Entry 2BR4 (X-ray diffraction, 2.59 A resolution); this record covers chains D and F of the 6 polymer chains in the assembly.

Chain D (and F):
Molecule: Cephalosporin hydroxylase cmci
Organism: Streptomyces clavuligerus
Notes: chain F of this document is another copy of the same molecule, construct and numbering; everything in this record applies to it too
UniProt: O85726 (O85726_STRCL); numbering as in UniProt (aligned over 1-236)
Sequence (236 residues; each row starts with the number of its first residue):
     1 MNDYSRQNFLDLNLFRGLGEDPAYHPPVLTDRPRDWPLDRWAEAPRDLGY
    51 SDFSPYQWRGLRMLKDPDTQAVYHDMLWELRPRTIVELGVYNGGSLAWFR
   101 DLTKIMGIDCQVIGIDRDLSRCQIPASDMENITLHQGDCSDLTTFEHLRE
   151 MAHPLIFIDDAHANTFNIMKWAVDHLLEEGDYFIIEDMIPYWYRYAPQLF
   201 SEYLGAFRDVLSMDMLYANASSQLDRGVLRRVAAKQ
Disordered / not traced: 1, 232-236 (chain F: 1, 233-236)
Sequence notes: engineered mutation Phe200 (Leu in O85726)
Bound ions: Mg2+: Asp160, Asp187
Small-molecule neighbours:
  - O-acetaldehydyl-hexaethylene glycol (P4C): Arg16, Leu18, Asp160, His162, Met188, Tyr191, Tyr195
  - S-adenosylmethionine (SAM): Leu18, Met63, Leu64, Lys65, Glu87, Gly89, Val90, Tyr91, Asn92, Ser95, Asp116, Arg117, Arg121, Gly137, Asp138, Cys139, Ser140, Asp160, Ala161, Ala163

Interface between chain D and chain F:
Residue-residue contacts (78; chain D residue first):
  Asn2(D) with Asp209(F)
  Tyr4(D) with Lys170(F); Val173(F); Asp174(F), hydrogen bond; Ala206(F); Phe207(F), hydrophobic; Val210(F)
  Ser5(D) with Lys170(F); Asp174(F)
  Asn8(D) with Asn167(F)
  Phe9(D) with Phe166(F); Asn167(F), hydrogen bond (backbone-side chain); Tyr203(F), hydrophobic; Phe207(F), hydrophobic
  Leu10(D) with Tyr203(F), hydrogen bond (backbone-side chain)
  Asp11(D) with Asn164(F), hydrogen bond (side chain-backbone)
  Leu12(D) with Phe166(F), hydrophobic; Trp192(F); Leu199(F), hydrophobic; Phe200(F), hydrophobic; Tyr203(F), hydrophobic
  Asn13(D) with His162(F), hydrogen bond (side chain-backbone); Met188(F); Trp192(F), hydrogen bond
  Phe15(D) with Tyr195(F); Ala196(F), hydrophobic; Leu199(F), hydrophobic
  Arg16(D) with Tyr191(F); Tyr195(F)
  Gly17(D) with Tyr195(F)
  Gly19(D) with Tyr195(F)
  Glu20(D) with Tyr195(F), hydrogen bond (backbone-backbone); Ala196(F); Pro197(F); Gln198(F), hydrogen bond (side chain-backbone); Leu199(F), hydrogen bond (side chain-backbone)
  Asp52(D) with Arg194(F), salt bridge
  Phe53(D) with Arg194(F); Tyr195(F), hydrophobic
  His162(D) with Asn13(F)
  Asn164(D) with Asp11(F), hydrogen bond (backbone-side chain)
  Phe166(D) with Phe9(F), hydrophobic; Leu12(F), hydrophobic
  Asn167(D) with Asn8(F); Phe9(F)
  Lys170(D) with Tyr4(F); Ser5(F), hydrogen bond (side chain-backbone)
  Val173(D) with Tyr4(F)
  Asp174(D) with Tyr4(F), hydrogen bond
  Tyr191(D) with Arg16(F)
  Trp192(D) with Leu12(F); Asn13(F)
  Arg194(D) with Asp52(F), salt bridge; Phe53(F)
  Tyr195(D) with Phe15(F); Arg16(F); Gly17(F); Gly19(F); Glu20(F); Phe53(F), hydrophobic
  Ala196(D) with Glu20(F)
  Pro197(D) with Glu20(F)
  Gln198(D) with Glu20(F), hydrogen bond (backbone-side chain)
  Leu199(D) with Phe15(F), hydrophobic; Glu20(F), hydrogen bond (backbone-side chain)
  Glu202(D) with Gln7(F)
  Tyr203(D) with Phe9(F), hydrophobic; Leu10(F), hydrogen bond (side chain-backbone); Leu12(F), hydrophobic
  Ala206(D) with Asp3(F); Tyr4(F), hydrogen bond (backbone-backbone); Gln7(F)
  Phe207(D) with Tyr4(F), hydrophobic; Phe9(F), hydrophobic
  Arg208(D) with Asp3(F), salt bridge
  Asp209(D) with Asn2(F)
  Val210(D) with Asn2(F); Tyr4(F), hydrophobic
Other interface residues (no listed pair), chain D (43 interface residues in all): Asp3, Gln7, Ala163, Met188, Phe200
Other interface residues (no listed pair), chain F (42 interface residues in all): Ala163, Glu202

Summary:
Chain D and chain F form an interface of 43 and 42 residues respectively; the contacts include 16 hydrogen
bonds and 3 salt bridges. Among the polar pairs are Asp52(D)-Arg194(F), Arg208(D)-Asp3(F) and
Tyr4(D)-Asp174(F). Chain D binds S-adenosylmethionine and O-acetaldehydyl-hexaethylene glycol.
Chain D and chain F are both Cephalosporin hydroxylase cmci (Streptomyces clavuligerus); the structure,
cmcI-D160 Mg-SAM, was determined by X-ray diffraction, deposited together with 2BR3, 2BR5, 2BM8 and 2BM9.
